3SHJ - chains T and U of the 28 polymer chains in the assembly; structure by X-ray diffraction, 2.80 A resolution.

== Chain T ==
Name: Proteasome component C1
Organism: Saccharomyces cerevisiae
Notes: EC 3.4.25.1
UniProtKB: P21242 (PSA3_YEAST); the construct lacks a stretch of the UniProt sequence and is renumbered around it, so the offset changes along the chain: 5-180 = UniProt 5-180; 184-199 = UniProt 187-202; 201-206 = UniProt 203-208; 207-218 = UniProt 211-222; 1 more segments
Amino-acid sequence (244 residues; each row starts with the number of its first residue; note: 4 numbers in that range are skipped by the numbering (no residue carries them; nothing is unmodelled there); a row labelled like 18A-18F holds insertion residues (18A, then the next letters in order)):
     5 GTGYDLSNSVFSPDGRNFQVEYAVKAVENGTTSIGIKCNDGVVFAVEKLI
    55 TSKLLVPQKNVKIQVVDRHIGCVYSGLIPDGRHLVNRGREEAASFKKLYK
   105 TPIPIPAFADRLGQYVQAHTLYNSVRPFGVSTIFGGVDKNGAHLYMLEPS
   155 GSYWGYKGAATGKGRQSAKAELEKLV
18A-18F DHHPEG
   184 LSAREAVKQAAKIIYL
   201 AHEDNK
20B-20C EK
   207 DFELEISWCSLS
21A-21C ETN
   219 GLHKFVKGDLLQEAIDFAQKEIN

== Chain U ==
Name: Proteasome component C7-alpha
Organism: Saccharomyces cerevisiae
Notes: EC 3.4.25.1
UniProtKB: P21243 (PSA6_YEAST); the construct lacks a stretch of the UniProt sequence and is renumbered around it, so the offset changes along the chain: 6-34 = UniProt 10-38; 35-143 = UniProt 40-148; 144-179 = UniProt 150-185; 186-218 = UniProt 199-231; 1 more segments
Amino-acid sequence (243 residues; row label = number of the first residue in the row; note: 6 numbers in that range are skipped by the numbering (no residue carries them; nothing is unmodelled there); a row labelled like 17A-17E holds insertion residues (17A, then the next letters in order)):
     6 AGYDRHITIFSPEGRLYQVEYAFKATNQT
   34A N
    35 INSLAVRGKDCTVVISQKKVPDKLLDPTTVSYIFCISRTIGMVVNGPIPD
    85 ARNAALRAKAEAAEFRYKYGYDMPCDVLAKRMANLSQIYTQRAYMRPLGV
   135 ILTFVSVDE
   14A E
   144 LGPSIYKTDPAGYYVGYKATATGPKQQEITTNLENH
17A-17E FKKSK
18A-18D IDHI
   184 N
18G-18H EE
   18M S
   186 WEKVVEFAITHMIDALGTEFSKNDLEVGVATKD
   220 KFFTLSAENIEERLVAIAEQD

== Interface between chain T and chain U ==
Contacting residue pairs - 65 pairs, chain T then chain U:
  Thr6(T) - His11(U)  hydrogen bond (backbone-side chain)
  Gly7(T) - His11(U)
  Tyr8(T) - Arg10(U)
  Tyr8(T) - His11(U)
  Tyr8(T) - Tyr26(U)  hydrogen bond
  Ser13(T) - Arg130(U)
  Val14(T) - His11(U)
  Val14(T) - Gln23(U)
  Phe15(T) - Gln23(U)  hydrogen bond (backbone-side chain)
  Phe15(T) - Tyr26(U)
  Phe15(T) - Ala27(U)  hydrophobic
  Phe15(T) - Arg130(U)
  Phe15(T) - Pro131(U)
  Ser16(T) - Tyr26(U)
  Pro17(T) - Tyr26(U)  hydrophobic
  Pro17(T) - Lys29(U)
  Asp18A(T) - Lys57(U)  salt bridge
  Gly19(T) - Tyr26(U)
  Gly19(T) - Lys29(U)
  Gly19(T) - Ala30(U)
  Gly19(T) - Gln33(U)
  Arg20(T) - Gln33(U)
  Lys41(T) - Asp60(U)  salt bridge
  Gln118(T) - Arg86(U)  hydrogen bond (side chain-backbone)
  Gln118(T) - Asn87(U)
  Gln118(T) - Leu90(U)
  Gln121(T) - Pro83(U)
  Gln121(T) - Asp84(U)
  Gln121(T) - Asn87(U)  hydrogen bond
  Gln121(T) - Arg130(U)
  Gln121(T) - Leu132(U)
  Thr124(T) - Arg130(U)  hydrogen bond (backbone-side chain)
  Leu125(T) - Asn87(U)
  Leu125(T) - Tyr128(U)
  Leu125(T) - Arg130(U)
  Leu125(T) - Leu132(U)  hydrophobic
  Tyr126(T) - Tyr128(U)
  Tyr126(T) - Met129(U)  hydrophobic
  Ser154(T) - Pro83(U)
  Gly155(T) - Pro83(U)
  Ser156(T) - Ile82(U)
  Ser156(T) - Pro83(U)
  Tyr157(T) - Arg86(U)  hydrogen bond (backbone-side chain)
  Trp158(T) - Leu59(U)  hydrophobic
  Trp158(T) - Thr63(U)
  Trp158(T) - Val64(U)  hydrophobic
  Trp158(T) - Ser65(U)
  Trp158(T) - Tyr66(U)
  Trp158(T) - Ile82(U)  hydrophobic
  Trp158(T) - Arg86(U)
  Gly159(T) - Leu59(U)
  Gly159(T) - Asp60(U)  hydrogen bond (backbone-backbone)
  Gly159(T) - Thr63(U)  hydrogen bond (backbone-side chain)
  Tyr160(T) - Leu58(U)
  Tyr160(T) - Leu59(U)  hydrophobic
  Tyr160(T) - Asp60(U)
  Lys161(T) - Lys57(U)
  Lys161(T) - Leu58(U)  hydrogen bond (backbone-backbone)
  Lys161(T) - Leu59(U)
  Gly162(T) - Leu58(U)
  Lys173(T) - Leu58(U)
  Leu176(T) - Leu58(U)  hydrophobic
  Glu177(T) - Lys57(U)  salt bridge
  Glu177(T) - Leu58(U)
  Val180(T) - Leu58(U)  hydrophobic
Also at the interface, not in a pair above, chain T (32 interface residues in all): Asp18, Asp114
Also at the interface, not in a pair above, chain U (30 interface residues in all): Asp56, Pro61, Gly133

== Overview ==
32 residues of chain T face 30 of chain U across their interface; the contacts include 10 hydrogen bonds and 3
salt bridges. Polar contacts include Asp18A(T)-Lys57(U), Lys41(T)-Asp60(U) and Glu177(T)-Lys57(U).
Chain T is Proteasome component C1 and chain U is Proteasome component C7-alpha, both from Saccharomyces
cerevisiae; the structure, Proteasome in complex with hydroxyurea derivative HU10, was determined by X-ray
diffraction.
